PDB entry 4NO8 | X-ray diffraction, 2.70 A resolution | chains S and T of the 28 polymer chains in the assembly

Chain S:
Molecule: Proteasome subunit alpha type-6
From: Saccharomyces cerevisiae S288c
Notes: EC 3.4.25.1
Reference sequence: P40302 (PSA6_YEAST); residues 0-233 here correspond to UniProt positions 1-234 (UniProt number = residue number + 1)
Chain sequence (234 residues; numbered 0 to 233; the number before each row is that of its first residue; numbering starts at 0):
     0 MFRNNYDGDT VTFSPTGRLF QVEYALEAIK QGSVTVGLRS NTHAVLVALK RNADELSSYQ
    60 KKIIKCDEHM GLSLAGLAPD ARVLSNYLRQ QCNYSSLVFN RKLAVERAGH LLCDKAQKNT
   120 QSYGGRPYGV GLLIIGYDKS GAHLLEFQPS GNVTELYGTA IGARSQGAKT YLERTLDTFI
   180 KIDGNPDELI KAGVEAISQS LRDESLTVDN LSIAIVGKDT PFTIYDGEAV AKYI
Unresolved in the structure: 0-2
Curated features (UniProtKB/Swiss-Prot):
  - modified residue: Ser13 (Phosphoserine)
  - cross-link: Lys190 (Glycyl lysine isopeptide (Lys-Gly) (interchain with G-Cter in ubiquitin))

Chain T:
Molecule: Probable proteasome subunit alpha type-7
From: Saccharomyces cerevisiae S288c
Notes: EC 3.4.25.1
Reference sequence: P21242 (PSA7_YEAST); residues -3 to 284 here correspond to UniProt positions 1-288 (UniProt number = residue number + 4)
Chain sequence (288 residues; each row starts with the number of its first residue; numbers below 1 keep their minus sign (Met-3 is residue -3)):
    -3 MTSIGTGYDL SNSVFSPDGR NFQVEYAVKA VENGTTSIGI KCNDGVVFAV EKLITSKLLV
    57 PQKNVKIQVV DRHIGCVYSG LIPDGRHLVN RGREEAASFK KLYKTPIPIP AFADRLGQYV
   117 QAHTLYNSVR PFGVSTIFGG VDKNGAHLYM LEPSGSYWGY KGAATGKGRQ SAKAELEKLV
   177 DHHPEGLSAR EAVKQAAKII YLAHEDNKEK DFELEISWCS LSETNGLHKF VKGDLLQEAI
   237 DFAQKEINGD DDEDEDDSDN VMSSDDENAP VATNANATTD QEGDIHLE
Unresolved in the structure: -3 to 1, 245-284
Curated features (UniProtKB/Swiss-Prot):
  - modified residue: Thr-2 (N-acetylthreonine)

How chain S and chain T interact:
Contacting residue pairs (66):
  Asn4(S) - Leu6(T)
  Tyr5(S) - Asp5(T)  hydrogen bond
  Tyr5(S) - Leu6(T)  hydrophobic
  Tyr5(S) - Tyr22(T)  hydrophobic
  Thr9(S) - Arg126(T)
  Val10(S) - Gln19(T)
  Val10(S) - Ser124(T)
  Val10(S) - Val125(T)
  Val10(S) - Arg126(T)
  Thr11(S) - Leu6(T)
  Thr11(S) - Gln19(T)
  Phe12(S) - Gln19(T)  hydrogen bond (backbone-side chain)
  Phe12(S) - Tyr22(T)
  Phe12(S) - Ala23(T)  hydrophobic
  Phe12(S) - Arg126(T)
  Phe12(S) - Pro127(T)
  Ser13(S) - Tyr22(T)
  Pro14(S) - Tyr22(T)  hydrophobic
  Pro14(S) - Lys25(T)
  Thr15(S) - Lys25(T)
  Gly16(S) - Tyr22(T)
  Gly16(S) - Lys25(T)
  Gly16(S) - Ala26(T)
  Leu18(S) - Leu77(T)  hydrophobic
  Leu18(S) - Arg126(T)
  Arg38(S) - Val56(T)
  Glu105(S) - Lys59(T)  salt bridge
  His109(S) - Arg82(T)
  Cys112(S) - Pro79(T)  hydrophobic
  Cys112(S) - Arg82(T)
  Asp113(S) - Arg82(T)  salt bridge
  Asp113(S) - Asn86(T)
  Gln116(S) - Pro79(T)
  Gln116(S) - Asp80(T)
  Gln116(S) - His83(T)  hydrogen bond
  Thr119(S) - Arg126(T)  hydrogen bond (backbone-side chain)
  Gln120(S) - His119(T)
  Gln120(S) - Val125(T)
  Gln120(S) - Arg126(T)  hydrogen bond (backbone-backbone)
  Gln120(S) - Phe128(T)
  Ser121(S) - Ser124(T)
  Tyr122(S) - Ser124(T)  hydrogen bond (backbone-backbone)
  Ser149(S) - Pro79(T)
  Gly150(S) - Pro79(T)
  Asn151(S) - Ile78(T)
  Asn151(S) - Pro79(T)
  Thr153(S) - Leu55(T)
  Thr153(S) - Asn60(T)
  Glu154(S) - Leu55(T)
  Glu154(S) - Val56(T)  hydrogen bond (backbone-backbone)
  Glu154(S) - Lys59(T)
  Glu154(S) - Asn60(T)  hydrogen bond (backbone-side chain)
  Leu155(S) - Leu54(T)
  Leu155(S) - Leu55(T)  hydrophobic
  Leu155(S) - Val56(T)
  Tyr156(S) - Lys53(T)
  Tyr156(S) - Leu54(T)  hydrogen bond (backbone-backbone)
  Tyr156(S) - Leu55(T)
  Tyr156(S) - Val56(T)
  Tyr156(S) - Pro57(T)
  Gly157(S) - Leu54(T)
  Lys168(S) - Leu54(T)
  Leu171(S) - Leu54(T)
  Glu172(S) - Ser52(T)  hydrogen bond
  Glu172(S) - Lys53(T)
  Leu175(S) - Lys53(T)
Also at the interface, not in a pair above, chain S (36 interface residues in all): His142, Val152, Phe178
Also at the interface, not in a pair above, chain T (30 interface residues in all): Asn123, Gly129

Summary:
The interface between chain S and chain T involves 36 residues on one side and 30 on the other; the contacts
include 10 hydrogen bonds and 2 salt bridges. Polar pairs include Glu105(S)-Lys59(T), Asp113(S)-Arg82(T) and
Tyr5(S)-Asp5(T).
Chain S is Proteasome subunit alpha type-6 and chain T is Probable proteasome subunit alpha type-7, both from
Saccharomyces cerevisiae S288c; the structure, yCP in complex with Z-Leu-Leu-Leu-ketoamide, was determined by
X-ray diffraction together with 4NNN, 4NNW, 4NO1, 4NO6 and 4NO9 from the same study.
